Entry 9HFQ (electron microscopy, 3.06 A resolution); this record covers chains A and B of the 3 polymer chains in the assembly.

Chain A (and B):
Name: Cytidine and dCMP deaminase domain-containing protein 1
From: Homo sapiens
Notes: EC 3.5.4.5; chain B of this document is another copy of the same molecule, construct and numbering; everything in this record applies to it too
Reference sequence: Q9BWV3 (CDAC1_HUMAN); residues 1-514 here = UniProt positions 1-514
Sequence (534 residues; row label = number of the first residue in the row; numbers below 1 keep their minus sign (Met-19 is residue -19)):
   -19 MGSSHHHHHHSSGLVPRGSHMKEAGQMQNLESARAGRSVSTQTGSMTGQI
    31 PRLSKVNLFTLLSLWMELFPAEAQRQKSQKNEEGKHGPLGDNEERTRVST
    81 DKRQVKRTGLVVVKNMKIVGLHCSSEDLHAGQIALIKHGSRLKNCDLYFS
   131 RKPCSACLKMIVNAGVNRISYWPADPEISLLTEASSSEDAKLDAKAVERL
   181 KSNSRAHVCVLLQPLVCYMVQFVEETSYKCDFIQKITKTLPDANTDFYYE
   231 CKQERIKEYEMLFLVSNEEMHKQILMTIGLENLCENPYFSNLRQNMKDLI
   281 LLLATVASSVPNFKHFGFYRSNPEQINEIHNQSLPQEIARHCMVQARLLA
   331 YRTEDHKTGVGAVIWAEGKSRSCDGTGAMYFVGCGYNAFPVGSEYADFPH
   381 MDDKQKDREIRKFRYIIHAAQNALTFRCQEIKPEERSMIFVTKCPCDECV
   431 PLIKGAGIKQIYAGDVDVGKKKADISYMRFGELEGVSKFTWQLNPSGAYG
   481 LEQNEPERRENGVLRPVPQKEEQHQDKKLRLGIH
Not modelled in the structure: -19 to 29, 52-83, 163-166, 220-225, 302-309, 378-389, 477-514
Sequence notes: initiating methionine (-19); expression tag (-18 to 0); engineered mutation Ala400 (Glu in Q9BWV3)
Ion coordination: Zn2+ site 1: His109, Cys134, Cys137, Glu157; Zn2+ site 2: His398, Cys426, Cys429
From the paper describing this entry:
  - mutagenesis - E400A: abolished catalytic activity
  - Zn2+ coordination: His109, Cys134, Cys137, Glu157, His398, Cys429
  - self-association interface (contacts with another copy of this molecule): Phe369 to Tyr375

Chain A / chain B interface:
Pairs across the interface (57; chain A residue first):
  Leu108(A) - Pro431(B)  hydrophobic
  Leu108(A) - Gly435(B)
  Gln112(A) - Leu432(B)
  Leu115(A) - Thr405(B)
  Leu115(A) - Arg407(B)  hydrogen bond (backbone-side chain)
  Ile116(A) - Arg407(B)  hydrogen bond (backbone-side chain)
  Ile116(A) - Leu432(B)  hydrophobic
  Ile116(A) - Gly435(B)
  Ile116(A) - Ala436(B)  hydrophobic
  Lys117(A) - Arg407(B)
  His118(A) - Arg407(B)
  Gly119(A) - Thr405(B)
  Gly119(A) - Arg407(B)
  Ser120(A) - Thr405(B)  hydrogen bond (backbone-backbone)
  Ser120(A) - Phe406(B)
  Arg121(A) - Glu410(B)  salt bridge
  Ser135(A) - Arg394(B)
  Ala136(A) - Glu428(B)
  Lys139(A) - Pro370(B)
  Lys139(A) - Arg394(B)  hydrogen bond (side chain-backbone)
  Lys139(A) - Tyr395(B)
  Lys139(A) - Ile396(B)  hydrogen bond (side chain-backbone)
  Lys139(A) - Ile397(B)
  Lys139(A) - Glu428(B)  salt bridge
  Met140(A) - Ile397(B)
  Met140(A) - Gln401(B)
  Met140(A) - Glu428(B)
  Met140(A) - Leu432(B)  hydrophobic
  Val142(A) - Pro370(B)  hydrophobic
  Val142(A) - Val371(B)
  Asn143(A) - Phe369(B)
  Asn143(A) - Pro370(B)
  Asn143(A) - Val371(B)  hydrogen bond (side chain-backbone)
  Asn143(A) - Ile397(B)
  Asn143(A) - Asn402(B)  hydrogen bond
  Asn143(A) - Phe406(B)
  Leu172(A) - Ile390(B)  hydrophobic
  Leu172(A) - Arg394(B)
  Asp173(A) - Arg394(B)  salt bridge
  Lys175(A) - Ile390(B)
  Ala176(A) - Ile390(B)
  Ala176(A) - Arg394(B)
  Ala176(A) - Tyr395(B)  hydrogen bond (backbone-side chain)
  Arg179(A) - Tyr375(B)  hydrogen bond (backbone-side chain)
  Arg179(A) - Ile390(B)
  Arg179(A) - Tyr395(B)
  Leu180(A) - Tyr395(B)  hydrophobic
  Asn183(A) - Ser373(B)
  Asn183(A) - Glu374(B)  hydrogen bond (backbone-backbone)
  Asn183(A) - Tyr375(B)  hydrogen bond
  Ser184(A) - Gly372(B)
  Ser184(A) - Ser373(B)
  Arg185(A) - Gly372(B)  hydrogen bond (backbone-backbone)
  Ser350(A) - Pro413(B)
  Arg351(A) - Lys434(B)  hydrogen bond (side chain-backbone)
  Arg351(A) - Gly435(B)  hydrogen bond (side chain-backbone)
  Cys353(A) - Gly435(B)
Also at the interface, not in a pair above, chain A (28 interface residues in all): Ala144
Also at the interface, not in a pair above, chain B (27 interface residues in all): His398, Leu404

In short:
28 residues of chain A face 27 of chain B across their interface, with 14 hydrogen bonds and 3 salt bridges.
Among the polar pairs are Arg121(A)-Glu410(B), Lys139(A)-Glu428(B) and Asp173(A)-Arg394(B). From the paper:
E400A of chain A abolishes catalytic activity; Zn2+ coordination by His109(A), Cys134(A) and Cys137(A) among
others.
Both chains are Cytidine and dCMP deaminase domain-containing protein 1 (Homo sapiens). Entry 9HFQ (Cryo-EM
structure of human CDADC1 inactive mutant (E400A): trimer without a ligand) was determined by electron
microscopy together with 9HFR, 9HFS and 9HFT from the same study.
